5KR9 - chains A and C of the 4 polymer chains in the assembly; structure by X-ray diffraction, 2.25 A resolution.

# Chain A
Protein: Estrogen receptor
Organism: Homo sapiens
Notes: fragment: ligand-binding domain
UniProtKB: P03372 (ESR1_HUMAN), isoform P03372-3; residues 298-554 here correspond to UniProt positions 125-381 (UniProt number = residue number - 173)
Amino-acid sequence (257 residues; numbered 298 to 554; the number before each row is that of its first residue):
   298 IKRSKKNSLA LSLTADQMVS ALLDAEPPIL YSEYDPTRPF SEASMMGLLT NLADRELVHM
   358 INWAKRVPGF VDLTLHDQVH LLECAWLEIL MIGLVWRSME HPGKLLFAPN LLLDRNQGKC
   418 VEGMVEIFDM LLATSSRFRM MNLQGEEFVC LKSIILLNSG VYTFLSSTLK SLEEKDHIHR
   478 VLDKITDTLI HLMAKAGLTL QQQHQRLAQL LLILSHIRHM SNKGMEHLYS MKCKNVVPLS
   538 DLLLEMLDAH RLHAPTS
Unresolved in the structure: 298-303, 462-471, 550-554
Sequence notes: engineered mutation Ser537 (Tyr364 in P03372)
Small-molecule neighbours: Coumestrol (CUE): Met343, Leu346, Leu349, Ala350, Glu353, Leu384, Leu387, Met388, Leu391, Arg394, Phe404, Met421, Ile424, Leu428, Gly521, His524, Leu525, Met528

# Chain C
Protein: NCOA2
Notes: fragment: Nuclear receptor-interacting peptide
Amino-acid sequence (14 residues; numbered 686 to 699; the number before each row is that of its first residue):
   686 KHKILHRLLQ DSSS
Unresolved in the structure: 686, 699

# How chain A and chain C interact
Pairs across the interface (23; chain A residue first):
  Ile358(A) - Leu690(C)  hydrophobic
  Ile358(A) - Leu693(C)  hydrophobic
  Ile358(A) - Leu694(C)  hydrophobic
  Asn359(A) - Ser697(C)
  Asn359(A) - Ser698(C)
  Lys362(A) - Leu694(C)
  Lys362(A) - Ser697(C)
  Arg363(A) - Ser698(C)  hydrogen bond (side chain-backbone)
  Leu372(A) - Leu694(C)  hydrophobic
  Leu372(A) - Gln695(C)
  Val376(A) - Lys688(C)
  Val376(A) - Leu690(C)  hydrophobic
  Val376(A) - His691(C)
  Val376(A) - Leu694(C)  hydrophobic
  Leu379(A) - Leu694(C)  hydrophobic
  Glu380(A) - Lys688(C)  salt bridge
  Glu380(A) - Leu690(C)
  Asp538(A) - Ile689(C)
  Leu539(A) - Ile689(C)
  Leu539(A) - Leu693(C)  hydrophobic
  Glu542(A) - Lys688(C)
  Glu542(A) - Ile689(C)  hydrogen bond (side chain-backbone)
  Met543(A) - Leu690(C)  hydrophobic
Also at the interface, not in a pair above, chain A (15 interface residues in all): Val355, Phe367, Gln375

# In short
The interface between chain A and chain C involves 15 residues on one side and 9 on the other; the contacts
include 2 hydrogen bonds and 1 salt bridge. Polar contacts include Glu380(A)-Lys688(C), Arg363(A)-Ser698(C)
and Glu542(A)-Ile689(C). Ligands of chain A: Coumestrol.
Here chain A is Estrogen receptor (Homo sapiens) and chain C is NCOA2. Entry 5KR9 (Crystal Structure of the
ER-alpha Ligand-binding Domain (Y537S) in Complex with Coumestrol) was determined by X-ray diffraction
together with 5KRA, 5KRC, 5KRF, 5KRH, 5KRI, 5KRJ and 43 further entries from the same study.
